3E2H - chains A and B of the 4 polymer chains in the assembly; structure by X-ray diffraction, 3.80 A resolution.

# Chain A
Protein: H-2 class I histocompatibility antigen, L-D alpha chain
Organism: Mus musculus
UniProtKB: P01897 (HA1L_MOUSE); residues 1-175 here correspond to UniProt positions 25-199 (UniProt number = residue number + 24)
Sequence (175 residues; numbered 1 to 175; the number before each row is that of its first residue):
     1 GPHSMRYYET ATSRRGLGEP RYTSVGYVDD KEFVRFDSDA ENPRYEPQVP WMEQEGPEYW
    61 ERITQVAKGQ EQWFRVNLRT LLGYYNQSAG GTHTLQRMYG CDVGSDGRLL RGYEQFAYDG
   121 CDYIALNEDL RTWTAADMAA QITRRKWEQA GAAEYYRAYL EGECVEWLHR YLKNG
Disulfide bonds: C101-C164
Sequence notes: engineered mutation Y8 (Phe32 in P01897), T12 (Val36 in P01897), R15 (Pro39 in P01897), T23 (Ile47 in P01897), D30 (Asn54 in P01897), V49 (Ala73 in P01897), V66 (Ile90 in P01897), R97 (Trp121 in P01897), R131 (Lys155 in P01897)
UniProt features mapped onto this chain:
  - glycosylation: N86 (N-linked (GlcNAc...) asparagine)

# Chain B
Protein: T-cell receptor alpha chain V region PHDS58
Organism: Mus musculus
UniProtKB: P01738 (TVA1_MOUSE); the author numbering skips numbers that UniProt does not, so the offset changes along the chain: 2-93 = UniProt 22-113; 99-115 = UniProt 114-130
Sequence (109 residues; numbered 2 to 115; 5 numbers in that range are skipped by the numbering (no residue carries them; nothing is unmodelled there); the number before each row is that of its first residue):
     2 SVTQPDARVT VSEGASLQLR CKYSYSATPY LFWYVQYPRQ GPQLLLKYYS GDPVVQGVNG
    62 FEAEFSKSNS SFHLRKASVH RSDSAVYFCA VS
    99 LERPYLTFGS GTKVIVL
Disulfide bonds: C22-C90
Sequence notes: engineered mutation P43 (Leu63 in P01738), R82 (Trp102 in P01738), L99 (Gly114 in P01738), E100 (Phe115 in P01738), R101 (Ala116 in P01738), P102 (Ser117 in P01738), Y103 (Ala118 in P01738)
UniProt features mapped onto this chain:
  - glycosylation: N70 (N-linked (GlcNAc...) asparagine)

# Chain A / chain B interface
Residue-residue contacts - 15 pairs, chain A then chain B:
  V66(A) with R101(B)
  Q70(A) with R101(B)
  A150(A) with K48(B), hydrogen bond (backbone-side chain); Y50(B)
  G151(A) with Y50(B)
  E154(A) with Y50(B); S51(B), hydrogen bond (backbone-side chain)
  Y155(A) with Y31(B), hydrogen bond (backbone-side chain); Y50(B)
  R157(A) with S51(B), hydrogen bond; G52(B)
  A158(A) with Y31(B); Y50(B); S51(B)
  E163(A) with A28(B)
Other interface residues (no listed pair), chain A (12 interface residues in all): Y159, E161, E166
Other interface residues (no listed pair), chain B (8 interface residues in all): T29

# Summary
The interface between chain A and chain B involves 12 residues on one side and 8 on the other, with 4 hydrogen
bonds. Polar pairs include A150(A)-K48(B), E154(A)-S51(B) and Y155(A)-Y31(B).
Chain A is H-2 class I histocompatibility antigen, L-D alpha chain and chain B is T-cell receptor alpha chain
V region PHDS58, both from Mus musculus; the structure, Structure of the m67 high-affinity mutant of the 2C
TCR in complex with Ld/QL9, was determined by X-ray diffraction together with 3E3Q from the same study.
